PDB entry 9EAR | electron microscopy, 3.10 A resolution | chains E and J of the 11 polymer chains in the assembly

== Chain E ==
Protein: Histone H3
Organism: Xenopus laevis
UniProtKB: A0A310TTQ1 (A0A310TTQ1_XENLA); residues 0-135 here correspond to UniProt positions 1-136 (UniProt number = residue number + 1)
Chain sequence (136 residues; row label = number of the first residue in the row; numbering starts at 0):
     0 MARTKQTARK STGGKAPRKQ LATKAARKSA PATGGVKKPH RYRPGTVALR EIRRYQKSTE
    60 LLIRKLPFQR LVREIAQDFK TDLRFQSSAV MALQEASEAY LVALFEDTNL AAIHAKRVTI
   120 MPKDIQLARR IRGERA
Unresolved in the structure: 0-38
Construct notes: engineered mutation Ala110 (Cys111 in A0A310TTQ1)
Modified residues: Lys4 (2-{[(2R)-2-amino-2-carboxyethyl]sulfanyl}-N,N,N-trimethylethanaminium; ML3)

== Chain J ==
Molecule: 158-nt DNA strand
Sequence (158 nucleotides; each row starts with the number of its first residue; numbers below 1 keep their minus sign (DG-76 is residue -76)):
   -76 GCCTATCGAT GTATATATCT GACACGTGCC TGGAGACTAG GGAGTAATCC CCTTGGCGGT
   -16 TAAAACGCGG GGGACAGCGC GTACGTGCGT TTAAGCGGTG CTAGAGCTGT CTACGACCAA
    44 TTGAGCGGCC TCGGCACCGG GATTCTGATG GCTGGAAT

== How chain E and chain J interact ==
Contacting residue pairs (20; chain E residue first):
  Arg40(E) - DG-8(J)  base contact
  Tyr41(E) - DT69(J)  sugar contact
  Tyr41(E) - DG70(J)  phosphate contact
  Arg42(E) - DG-5(J)  phosphate contact
  Arg42(E) - DG70(J)  phosphate contact
  Arg42(E) - DA71(J)  salt bridge to the phosphate
  Thr45(E) - DT69(J)  sugar contact
  Thr45(E) - DG70(J)  hydrogen bond to the phosphate
  Arg72(E) - DT-23(J)  salt bridge to the phosphate
  Arg83(E) - DT-24(J)  phosphate contact
  Arg83(E) - DT-23(J)  phosphate contact
  Phe84(E) - DT-24(J)  phosphate contact
  Phe84(E) - DT-23(J)  hydrogen bond to the phosphate
  Gln85(E) - DT-24(J)  phosphate contact
  Ser86(E) - DT-24(J)  phosphate contact
  Arg116(E) - DA-3(J)  phosphate contact
  Arg116(E) - DC-2(J)  phosphate contact
  Val117(E) - DA-3(J)  hydrogen bond to the phosphate
  Thr118(E) - DG-4(J)  hydrogen bond to the phosphate
  Thr118(E) - DA-3(J)  hydrogen bond to the phosphate
Interface residues without a listed pair, chain E (18 interface residues in all): Pro43, Arg63, Gln68, Leu82, Lys115, Met120
Interface residues without a listed pair, chain J (13 interface residues in all): DA-14, DA-13, DG-6

== In short ==
18 residues of chain E and 13 residues of chain J are in contact; the contacts include 5 hydrogen bonds and 2
salt bridges. Among the polar pairs are Thr45(E)-DG70(J), Phe84(E)-DT-23(J) and Val117(E)-DA-3(J).
Here chain E is Histone H3 (Xenopus laevis) and chain J is a 158-nt DNA strand. Entry 9EAR (CHD1-nucleosome
complex (closed state)) was determined by electron microscopy, deposited together with 9NH8.
